3D8V - chain A; structure by X-ray diffraction, 2.55 A resolution.

[Chain A]
Name: Bifunctional protein glmU
Organism: Mycobacterium tuberculosis
Notes: EC 2.7.7.23, 2.3.1.157
Reference sequence: P96382 (GLMU_MYCTU); residues 1-495 here = UniProt positions 1-495
Sequence (495 residues; row label = number of the first residue in the row):
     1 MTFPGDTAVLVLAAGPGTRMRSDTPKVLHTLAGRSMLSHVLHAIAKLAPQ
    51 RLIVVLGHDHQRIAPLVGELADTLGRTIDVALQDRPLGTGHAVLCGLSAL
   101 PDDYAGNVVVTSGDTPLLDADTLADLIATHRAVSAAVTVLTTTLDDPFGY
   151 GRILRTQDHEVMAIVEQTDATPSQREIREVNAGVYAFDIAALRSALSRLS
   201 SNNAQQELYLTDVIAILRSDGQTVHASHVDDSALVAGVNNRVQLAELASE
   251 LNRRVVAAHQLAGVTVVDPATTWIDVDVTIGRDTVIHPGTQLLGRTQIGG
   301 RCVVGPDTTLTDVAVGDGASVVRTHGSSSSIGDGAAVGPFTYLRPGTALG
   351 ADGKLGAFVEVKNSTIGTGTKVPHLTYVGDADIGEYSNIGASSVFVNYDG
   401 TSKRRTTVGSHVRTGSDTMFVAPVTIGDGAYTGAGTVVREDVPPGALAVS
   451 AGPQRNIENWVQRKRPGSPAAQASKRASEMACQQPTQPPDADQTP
Disordered / not traced: 400, 480-495
Residues lining bound ligands: uridine-diphosphate-N-acetylglucosamine (UD1): Leu12, Ala13, Ala14, Gly15, Arg19, Lys26, Gln83, Pro86, Leu87, Gly88, Thr89, Ala92, Ser112, Gly113, Asp114, Tyr150, Gly151, Ile164, Glu166, Asn181, Ala182, Gly183, Tyr185, Tyr209, Leu210, Thr211, Asn239

[Summary]
Chain A binds uridine-diphosphate-N-acetylglucosamine.
Chain A is Bifunctional protein glmU (Mycobacterium tuberculosis); the structure, Crystal structure of GlmU
from Mycobacterium tuberculosis in complex with uridine-diphosphate-N-acetylglucosamine, was determined by
X-ray diffraction, deposited together with 3D98 and 2QKX.
